Entry 8J8H (electron microscopy, 3.40 A resolution); this record covers chains B and E of the 4 polymer chains in the assembly.

== Chain B ==
Molecule: TIR domain-containing protein
From: Thermoflavifilum thermophilum
Reference sequence: A0A1I7NFG5 (A0A1I7NFG5_9BACT); numbering as in UniProt (aligned over 1-450)
Chain sequence (484 residues; each row starts with the number of its first residue; numbers below 1 keep their minus sign (Met-33 is residue -33)):
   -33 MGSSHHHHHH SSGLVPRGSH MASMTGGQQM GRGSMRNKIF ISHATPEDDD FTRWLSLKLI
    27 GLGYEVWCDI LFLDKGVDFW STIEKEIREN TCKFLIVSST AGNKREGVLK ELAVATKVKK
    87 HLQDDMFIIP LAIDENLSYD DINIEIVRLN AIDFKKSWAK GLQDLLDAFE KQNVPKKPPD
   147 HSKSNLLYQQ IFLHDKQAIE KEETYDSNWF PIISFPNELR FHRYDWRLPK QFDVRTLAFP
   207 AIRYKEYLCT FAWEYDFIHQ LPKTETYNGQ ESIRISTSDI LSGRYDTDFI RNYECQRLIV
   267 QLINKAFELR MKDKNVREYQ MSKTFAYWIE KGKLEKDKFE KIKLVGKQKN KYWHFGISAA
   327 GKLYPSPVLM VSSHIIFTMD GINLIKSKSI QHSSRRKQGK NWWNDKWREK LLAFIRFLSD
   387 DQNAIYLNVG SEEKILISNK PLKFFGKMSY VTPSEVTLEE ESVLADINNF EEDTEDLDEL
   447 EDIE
Not modelled in the structure: -33 to 138, 425-450
Construct notes: initiating methionine (-33); expression tag (-32 to 0)
What the authors report for this chain:
  - mutagenesis - R54A, D106A/D107A: decreased catalytic activity

== Chain E ==
Molecule: 21-nt RNA strand
Sequence (21 nucleotides; row label = number of the first residue in the row):
     1 UGACGGCUCU AAUCUAUUAG U
Not modelled in the structure: 21
Ion coordination: Mg2+: A3 (shared with 1 residue of chain A)

== Interface between chain B and chain E ==
Residue-residue contacts - 20 pairs, chain B then chain E:
  Lys196(B) - A19(E)  phosphate contact
  Lys211(B) - U17(E)  salt bridge to the phosphate
  Lys211(B) - U18(E)  phosphate contact
  Arg263(B) - A16(E)  hydrogen bond to the base
  Met287(B) - U8(E)  sugar contact
  Met287(B) - C9(E)  phosphate contact
  Ser288(B) - C9(E)  hydrogen bond to the phosphate
  Lys289(B) - C9(E)  base contact
  Lys289(B) - U10(E)  hydrogen bond to the base
  Lys289(B) - A11(E)  base contact
  His340(B) - U8(E)  salt bridge to the phosphate
  Lys354(B) - C9(E)  hydrogen bond to the phosphate
  Lys354(B) - U10(E)  salt bridge to the phosphate
  His358(B) - G6(E)  base contact
  His358(B) - C7(E)  base contact
  His358(B) - U8(E)  sugar contact
  Arg361(B) - C7(E)  phosphate contact
  Arg362(B) - G5(E)  base contact
  Arg362(B) - G6(E)  sugar contact
  Arg362(B) - C7(E)  hydrogen bond to the sugar
Other interface residues (no listed pair), chain B (18 interface residues in all): Tyr210, Glu212, Tyr259, Glu260, Tyr285, Gln286, Ser339
Other interface residues (no listed pair), chain E (12 interface residues in all): U15

== In short ==
Chain B and chain E form an interface of 18 and 12 residues respectively; the contacts include 5 hydrogen
bonds and 3 salt bridges. Among the polar pairs are Arg263(B)-A16(E), Lys289(B)-U10(E) and Arg362(B)-C7(E).
The paper reports that R54A and D106A/D107A of chain B reduce catalytic activity.
Here chain B is TIR domain-containing protein (Thermoflavifilum thermophilum) and chain E is a 21-nt RNA
strand. Entry 8J8H (SPARTA monomer bound with guide-target, state 2) was determined by electron microscopy
together with 8JAY, 8J84, 8J9G and 8J9P from the same study.
